Entry 6O2Z (X-ray diffraction, 2.50 A resolution); this record covers chains A and B.

# Chain A (and B)
Protein: Isocitrate dehydrogenase [NADP] cytoplasmic
Source organism: Homo sapiens
Notes: EC 1.1.1.42; chain B of this document is another copy of the same molecule, construct and numbering; everything in this record applies to it too
UniProtKB: O75874 (IDHC_HUMAN); residues 1-414 here = UniProt positions 1-414
Amino-acid sequence (425 residues; row label = number of the first residue in the row):
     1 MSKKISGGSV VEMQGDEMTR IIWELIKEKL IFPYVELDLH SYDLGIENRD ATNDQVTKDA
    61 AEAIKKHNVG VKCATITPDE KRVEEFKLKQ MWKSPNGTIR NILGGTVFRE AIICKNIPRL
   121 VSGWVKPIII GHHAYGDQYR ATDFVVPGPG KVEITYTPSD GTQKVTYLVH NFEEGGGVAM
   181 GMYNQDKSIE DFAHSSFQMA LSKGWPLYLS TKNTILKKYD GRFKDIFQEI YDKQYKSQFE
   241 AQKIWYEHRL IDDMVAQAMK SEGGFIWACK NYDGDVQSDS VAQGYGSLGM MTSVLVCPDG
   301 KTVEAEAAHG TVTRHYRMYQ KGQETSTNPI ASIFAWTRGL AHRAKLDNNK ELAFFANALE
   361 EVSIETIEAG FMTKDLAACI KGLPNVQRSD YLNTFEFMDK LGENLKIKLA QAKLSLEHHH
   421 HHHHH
Not modelled in the structure: 1-2, 135-136, 416-425
Construct notes: engineered mutation H132 (Arg in O75874); expression tag (415-425)
Residues lining bound ligands:
  - LJV (6-{[(6-chloro-2-oxo-1,2-dihydroquinolin-3-yl)methyl]amino}-2-methylpyridine-3-carbonitrile): R109, E110, A111, I113, R119, L120, W124, I128, I130, A258, M259, W267, D279, V281, A282, Y285, M291
  - NADP (NAP; NADP nicotinamide-adenine-dinucleotide phosphate): K72, A74, T75, I76, T77, R82, N96, Q277, S287, L288, G289, E306, A307, H309, G310, T311, V312, T313, R314, H315, T327, N328, D375
UniProt features mapped onto this chain:
  - binding site (NADP(+)): T75 to T77, R82, K260, G310 to H315, N328
  - binding site (substrate): T77, S94 to R100, R109, K212
  - binding site (Mn(2+)): D252, D275, D279
  - site (Critical for catalysis): Y139, K212
  - modified residue: S2 (N-acetylserine), Y42 (Phosphotyrosine), K81 (N6-acetyllysine), K126 (N6-succinyllysine), K224 (N6-acetyllysine), K233 (N6-acetyllysine), K243 (N6-acetyllysine), K321 (N6-acetyllysine), S389 (Phosphoserine), K400 (N6-succinyllysine)

# How chain A and chain B interact
Pairs across the interface - 142 pairs, chain A then chain B:
  L120(A) with L120(B)
  Q138(A) with K212(B); I215(B); Y272(B)
  Y139(A) with I215(B)
  A141(A) with L216(B), hydrophobic
  T142(A) with Y167(B); L168(B), hydrogen bond (side chain-backbone); V169(B)
  D143(A) with L216(B); K217(B), hydrogen bond (side chain-backbone); K218(B), hydrogen bond (side chain-backbone); Y219(B), hydrogen bond (side chain-backbone)
  F144(A) with I154(B), hydrophobic; Y156(B), hydrophobic; Y167(B), hydrophobic; K218(B)
  V145(A) with K218(B); R222(B)
  V146(A) with Y156(B), hydrophobic; R222(B)
  P147(A) with Y156(B)
  G148(A) with Y156(B), hydrogen bond (backbone-side chain)
  P149(A) with Y156(B), hydrogen bond (backbone-side chain); P158(B); S159(B), hydrogen bond (backbone-backbone)
  G150(A) with Y156(B); T157(B); P158(B); S159(B)
  K151(A) with T155(B); Y156(B); T157(B), hydrogen bond (backbone-backbone)
  V152(A) with I154(B), hydrophobic; T155(B)
  E153(A) with I154(B); T155(B), hydrogen bond (backbone-backbone)
  I154(A) with F144(B), hydrophobic; V152(B), hydrophobic; E153(B); M180(B)
  T155(A) with K151(B); V152(B); E153(B), hydrogen bond (backbone-backbone)
  Y156(A) with V146(B), hydrophobic; P147(B), hydrophobic; G148(B), hydrogen bond (side chain-backbone); P149(B), hydrogen bond (side chain-backbone); G150(B); K151(B)
  T157(A) with G150(B); K151(B), hydrogen bond (backbone-backbone)
  P158(A) with P149(B)
  S159(A) with P149(B), hydrogen bond (backbone-backbone); G150(B)
  Y167(A) with F144(B), hydrophobic
  L168(A) with T142(B), hydrogen bond (backbone-side chain)
  V169(A) with T142(B); G181(B); M182(B); Y183(B)
  H170(A) with Y183(B), hydrogen bond; Q185(B), hydrogen bond
  F172(A) with N184(B)
  G176(A) with Q185(B); D186(B), hydrogen bond (backbone-backbone)
  G177(A) with N184(B); D186(B), hydrogen bond (backbone-side chain)
  V178(A) with Y183(B); N184(B), hydrogen bond (backbone-backbone); K218(B); Y219(B), hydrophobic; R222(B)
  A179(A) with M182(B); Y219(B)
  M180(A) with I154(B); M180(B); G181(B); M182(B), hydrogen bond (backbone-backbone); L216(B), hydrophobic; Y219(B), hydrophobic; Y272(B), hydrophobic
  G181(A) with I154(B); V169(B); M180(B)
  M182(A) with V169(B); A179(B); M180(B), hydrogen bond (backbone-backbone); M182(B), hydrophobic; Y272(B), hydrophobic
  Y183(A) with V169(B); H170(B), hydrogen bond; F172(B), hydrophobic; V178(B)
  N184(A) with F172(B); G177(B); V178(B), hydrogen bond (backbone-backbone)
  Q185(A) with H170(B); G176(B)
  D186(A) with G176(B), hydrogen bond (backbone-backbone); G177(B)
  I215(A) with Q138(B); Y139(B), hydrophobic
  L216(A) with Q138(B); D143(B); M180(B), hydrophobic
  K217(A) with D143(B), hydrogen bond (backbone-side chain)
  K218(A) with D143(B), hydrogen bond (backbone-side chain); F144(B); V178(B)
  Y219(A) with D143(B), hydrogen bond (backbone-side chain); V178(B), hydrophobic; A179(B); M180(B)
  R222(A) with V145(B); V178(B)
  I251(A) with S278(B)
  D252(A) with Q277(B)
  V255(A) with Q277(B); S278(B); S280(B)
  M259(A) with S280(B)
  N271(A) with D273(B)
  Y272(A) with Q138(B), hydrogen bond; M180(B); Y272(B), hydrophobic; D273(B)
  D273(A) with K212(B), salt bridge; D273(B), hydrogen bond (backbone-side chain)
  D275(A) with K212(B), salt bridge
  Q277(A) with D252(B); V255(B)
  S278(A) with K212(B); I251(B); D252(B); V255(B)
  S280(A) with V255(B); M259(B); V281(B)
  V281(A) with S280(B)
  Q283(A) with M259(B)
  G284(A) with M259(B)
Also at the interface, not in a pair above, chain A (62 interface residues in all): E174, K187, K212, A256
Also at the interface, not in a pair above, chain B (60 interface residues in all): A141, E174, A256, D279, Q283, G284

# Overview
The interface between chain A and chain B involves 62 residues on one side and 60 on the other; the contacts
include 30 hydrogen bonds and 2 salt bridges. Polar pairs include D273(A)-K212(B), D275(A)-K212(B) and
T142(A)-L168(B). Ligands of chain A: compound LJV and NADP.
Both chains are Isocitrate dehydrogenase [NADP] cytoplasmic (Homo sapiens). Entry 6O2Z (Crystal structure of
IDH1 R132H mutant in complex with compound 32) was determined by X-ray diffraction (same publication as 6O2Y).
